PDB entry 7SFR | electron microscopy, 2.60 A resolution | chains a and l of the 51 polymer chains in the assembly

# Chain a
Molecule: 16S rRNA
Source organism: Mycobacterium tuberculosis
Sequence (1537 nucleotides; numbered 1 to 1537; the number before each row is that of its first residue):
     1 UUUUGUUUGG AGAGUUUGAU CCUGGCUCAG GACGAACGCU GGCGGCGUGC UUAACACAUG
    61 CAAGUCGAAC GGAAAGGUCU CUUCGGAGAU ACUCGAGUGG CGAACGGGUG AGUAACACGU
   121 GGGUGAUCUG CCCUGCACUU CGGGAUAAGC CUGGGAAACU GGGUCUAAUA CCGGAUAGGA
   181 CCACGGGAUG CAUGUCUUGU GGUGGAAAGC GCUUUAGCGG UGUGGGAUGA GCCCGCGGCC
   241 UAUCAGCUUG UUGGUGGGGU GACGGCCUAC CAAGGCGACG ACGGGUAGCC GGCCUGAGAG
   301 GGUGUCCGGC CACACUGGGA CUGAGAUACG GCCCAGACUC CUACGGGAGG CAGCAGUGGG
   361 GAAUAUUGCA CAAUGGGCGC AAGCCUGAUG CAGCGACGCC GCGUGGGGGA UGACGGCCUU
   421 CGGGUUGUAA ACCUCUUUCA CCAUCGACGA AGGUCCGGGU UCUCUCGGAU UGACGGUAGG
   481 UGGAGAAGAA GCACCGGCCA ACUACGUGCC AGCAGCCXCG GUAAUACGUA GGGUGCGAGC
   541 GUUGUCCGGA AUUACUGGGC GUAAAGAGCU CGUAGGUGGU UUGUCGCGUU GUUCGUGAAA
   601 UCUCACGGCU UAACUGUGAG CGUGCGGGCG AUACGGGCAG ACUAGAGUAC UGCAGGGGAG
   661 ACUGGAAUUC CUGGUGUAGC GGUGGAAUGC GCAGAUAUCA GGAGGAACAC CGGUGGCGAA
   721 GGCGGGUCUC UGGGCAGUAA CUGACGCUGA GGAGCGAAAG CGUGGGGAGC GAACAGGAUU
   781 AGAUACCCUG GUAGUCCACG CCGUAAACGG UGGGUACUAG GUGUGGGUUU CCUUCCUUGG
   841 GAUCCGUGCC GUAGCUAACG CAUUAAGUAC CCCGCCUGGG GAGUACGGCC GCAAGGCUAA
   901 AACUCAAAGG AAUUGACGGG GGCCCGCACA AGCGGCGGAG CAUGUGGAUU AAUUCGAUGX
   961 AACGCGAAGA ACCUUACCUG GGUUUGACAU GCACAGGACG CGUCUAGAGA UAGGCGUUCC
  1021 CUUGUGGCCU GUGUGCAGGU GGUGCAUGGC UGUCGUCAGC UCGUGUCGUG AGAUGUUGGG
  1081 UUAAGUCCCG CAACGAGCGC AACCCUUGUC UCAUGUUGCC AGCACGUAAU GGUGGGGACU
  1141 CGUGAGAGAC UGCCGGGGUC AACUCGGAGG AAGGUGGGGA UGACGUCAAG UCAUCAUGCC
  1201 CCUUAUGUCC AGGGCUUCAC ACAUGCUACA AUGGCCGGUA CAAAGGGCUG CGAUGCCGCG
  1261 AGGUUAAGCG AAUCCUUAAA AGCCGGUCUC AGUUCGGAUC GGGGUCUGCA ACUCGACCCC
  1321 GUGAAGUCGG AGUCGCUAGU AAUCGCAGAU CAGCAACGCU GCGGUGAAUA CGUUCCCGGG
  1381 CCUUGUACAC ACCGCCCGUC ACGUCAUGAA AGUCGGUAAC ACCCGAAGCC AGUGGCCUAA
  1441 CCCUCGGGAG GGAGCUGUCG AAGGUGGGAU CGGCGAUUGG GACGAAGUCG UAACAAGGUA
  1501 GCCGUACCGG AAGGUGCGGC UGGAUCACCU CCUUUCU
Not modelled in the structure: 1-7, 1527-1537
Modified residues: G7M (N7-methyl-guanosine-5'-monophosphate) at position 518, 2MG (2N-methylguanosine-5'-monophosphate) at position 959, 5MC (5-methylcytidine-5'-monophosphate) at position 960, 4OC (4n,o2'-methylcytidine-5'-monophosphate) at position 1395, UR3 (3-methyluridine-5'-monophoshate) at position 1491, 2MG (2N-methylguanosine-5'-monophosphate) at position 1509, MA6 (6N-dimethyladenosine-5'-monophoshate) at position 1511, MA6 (6N-dimethyladenosine-5'-monophoshate) at position 1512
Ion coordination: Mg2+ site 1 near U15 (its only coordinating residue here); Mg2+ site 2 near C22 (its only coordinating residue here); Mg2+ site 3 near G24 (its only coordinating residue here); Mg2+ site 4: U51, G110; Mg2+ site 5 near A56 (its only coordinating residue here); Mg2+ site 6: U65, G100; Mg2+ site 7 near G95 (its only coordinating residue here); Mg2+ site 8: G102, G323, G325; Mg2+ site 9: G102, G325; Mg2+ site 10: A104, G330; Mg2+ site 11 near C105 (its only coordinating residue here); Mg2+ site 12: A111, G112, U113, G288; 77 more Mg2+ sites not listed

# Chain l
Molecule: 30S ribosomal protein S12
Source organism: Mycobacterium tuberculosis
UniProtKB: M9TET4 (M9TET4_MYCTX); residues 1-124 here = UniProt positions 1-124
Chain sequence (124 residues; row label = number of the first residue in the row):
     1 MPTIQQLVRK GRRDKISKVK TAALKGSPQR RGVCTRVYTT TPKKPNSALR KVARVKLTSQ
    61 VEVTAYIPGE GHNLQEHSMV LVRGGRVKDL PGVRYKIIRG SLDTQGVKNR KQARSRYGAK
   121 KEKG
Not modelled in the structure: 1, 124

# Interface between chain a and chain l
Contacting residue pairs (105; chain a residue first):
  G25(a) / Lys-15(l)  phosphate contact
  U27(a) / Arg-86(l)  phosphate contact
  A36(a) / Gln-29(l)  hydrogen bond to the sugar
  C37(a) / Gln-29(l)  hydrogen bond to the sugar
  C37(a) / Ile-98(l)  sugar contact
  G38(a) / Gly-100(l)  sugar contact
  G38(a) / Ser-115(l)  hydrogen bond to the sugar
  C39(a) / Arg-114(l)  hydrogen bond to the sugar
  C39(a) / Ala-119(l)  sugar contact
  C39(a) / Lys-120(l)  salt bridge to the phosphate
  C39(a) / Lys-121(l)  phosphate contact
  U40(a) / Lys-120(l)  phosphate contact
  U40(a) / Lys-121(l)  phosphate contact
  G361(a) / Arg-30(l)  phosphate contact
  G361(a) / Arg-31(l)  salt bridge to the phosphate
  G361(a) / Thr-58(l)  phosphate contact
  A362(a) / Gly-26(l)  base contact
  A362(a) / Ser-27(l)  hydrogen bond to the base
  A362(a) / Pro-28(l)  base contact
  A362(a) / Gln-29(l)  base contact
  A362(a) / Arg-30(l)  salt bridge to the phosphate
  A362(a) / Arg-31(l)  salt bridge to the phosphate
  A362(a) / Thr-58(l)  hydrogen bond to the phosphate
  A362(a) / Leu-81(l)  sugar contact
  G491(a) / Lys-121(l)  phosphate contact
  C492(a) / Arg-114(l)  salt bridge to the phosphate
  C492(a) / Lys-121(l)  salt bridge to the phosphate
  A493(a) / Ala-113(l)  phosphate contact
  A493(a) / Arg-114(l)  salt bridge to the phosphate
  A493(a) / Ser-115(l)  hydrogen bond to the phosphate
  C494(a) / Ala-113(l)  phosphate contact
  C494(a) / Arg-116(l)  salt bridge to the phosphate
  C509(a) / Asn-46(l)  base contact
  C509(a) / Ser-47(l)  hydrogen bond to the sugar
  C510(a) / Ser-47(l)  phosphate contact
  A511(a) / Ala-48(l)  phosphate contact
  A511(a) / Leu-49(l)  hydrogen bond to the phosphate
  A511(a) / Lys-51(l)  salt bridge to the phosphate
  A511(a) / Glu-70(l)  phosphate contact
  G512(a) / Arg-50(l)  hydrogen bond to the base
  G512(a) / Lys-51(l)  salt bridge to the phosphate
  G512(a) / Gly-69(l)  phosphate contact
  G512(a) / Glu-70(l)  hydrogen bond to the sugar
  G512(a) / Gly-71(l)  hydrogen bond to the phosphate
  C513(a) / Arg-50(l)  base contact
  C513(a) / Tyr-66(l)  hydrogen bond to the phosphate
  C513(a) / Pro-68(l)  phosphate contact
  C513(a) / Gly-69(l)  hydrogen bond to the phosphate
  C513(a) / Arg-116(l)  phosphate contact
  C513(a) / Tyr-117(l)  hydrogen bond to the phosphate
  A514(a) / Val-87(l)  hydrogen bond to the base
  A514(a) / Asp-89(l)  base contact
  A514(a) / Arg-116(l)  salt bridge to the phosphate
  A514(a) / Tyr-117(l)  hydrogen bond to the phosphate
  G515(a) / Arg-86(l)  hydrogen bond to the sugar
  G515(a) / Lys-96(l)  salt bridge to the phosphate
  C516(a) / Lys-88(l)  phosphate contact
  C517(a) / Lys-88(l)  salt bridge to the phosphate
  G7M_518(a) / Asn-46(l)  base contact
  C519(a) / Asn-46(l)  base contact
  G520(a) / Asn-46(l)  hydrogen bond to the base
  G528(a) / Arg-110(l)  salt bridge to the phosphate
  U529(a) / Asn-109(l)  phosphate contact
  U529(a) / Arg-110(l)  salt bridge to the phosphate
  U529(a) / Lys-111(l)  hydrogen bond to the phosphate
  U529(a) / Gln-112(l)  hydrogen bond to the phosphate
  A530(a) / Lys-111(l)  phosphate contact
  A530(a) / Gln-112(l)  phosphate contact
  U542(a) / Arg-83(l)  hydrogen bond to the sugar
  U543(a) / Pro-28(l)  hydrogen bond to the sugar
  U543(a) / Gln-29(l)  base contact
  U543(a) / Arg-83(l)  sugar contact
  U543(a) / Gly-84(l)  sugar contact
  G544(a) / Thr-21(l)  phosphate contact
  G544(a) / Pro-28(l)  sugar contact
  U545(a) / Lys-20(l)  salt bridge to the phosphate
  U545(a) / Thr-21(l)  phosphate contact
  U552(a) / Lys-15(l)  hydrogen bond to the base
  U553(a) / Arg-12(l)  base contact
  U553(a) / Arg-13(l)  hydrogen bond to the sugar
  U553(a) / Asp-14(l)  hydrogen bond to the sugar
  A554(a) / Arg-12(l)  base contact
  C555(a) / Ile-4(l)  sugar contact
  C555(a) / Arg-12(l)  salt bridge to the phosphate
  G558(a) / Pro-2(l)  base contact
  G558(a) / Arg-12(l)  hydrogen bond to the base
  G559(a) / Pro-2(l)  base contact
  G575(a) / Gln-5(l)  sugar contact
  G576(a) / Gln-5(l)  sugar contact
  A750(a) / Arg-9(l)  sugar contact
  A750(a) / Lys-10(l)  sugar contact
  C872(a) / Gln-5(l)  phosphate contact
  C873(a) / Thr-3(l)  phosphate contact
  C873(a) / Gln-5(l)  phosphate contact
  C873(a) / Gln-6(l)  base contact
  C873(a) / Arg-9(l)  salt bridge to the phosphate
  G874(a) / Gln-6(l)  phosphate contact
  G874(a) / Arg-9(l)  salt bridge to the phosphate
  U877(a) / Arg-12(l)  base contact
  U877(a) / Lys-15(l)  hydrogen bond to the sugar
  G878(a) / Lys-15(l)  salt bridge to the phosphate
  C905(a) / Pro-91(l)  phosphate contact
  A906(a) / Lys-88(l)  salt bridge to the phosphate
  A1485(a) / Lys-44(l)  salt bridge to the phosphate
  A1486(a) / Lys-44(l)  salt bridge to the phosphate
Also at the interface, not in a pair above, chain a (55 interface residues in all): C28, G521, A901, U904, C1483
Also at the interface, not in a pair above, chain l (61 interface residues in all): Leu-7, Ile-16, Leu-24, Lys-43, Pro-45, Gly-92

# Summary
Chain a and chain l form an interface of 55 and 61 residues respectively; the contacts include 28 hydrogen
bonds and 23 salt bridges. Polar contacts include A362(a)/Ser-27(l), G512(a)/Arg-50(l) and A514(a)/Val-87(l).
U51(a) and G110(a) form the Mg2+ site 4.
Chain a is 16S rRNA and chain l is 30S ribosomal protein S12, both from Mycobacterium tuberculosis; the
structure, Unmethylated Mtb Ribosome 50S with SEQ-9, was determined by electron microscopy (same publication
as 7KGB).
